Entry 7S64 (electron microscopy, 6.43 A resolution (low resolution: residue-level contacts below are approximate; hydrogen-bond / salt-bridge calls are withheld)); this record covers chains A and C of the 4 polymer chains in the assembly.

[Chain A (and C)]
Name: Alpha 2-macroglobulin
Organism: Xenopus laevis
Notes: chain C of this document is another copy of the same molecule, construct and numbering; everything in this record applies to it too
UniProt: A0A1L8FIE8 (A0A1L8FIE8_XENLA); residues 1-1441 here = UniProt positions 1-1441
Chain sequence (1441 residues; row label = number of the first residue in the row):
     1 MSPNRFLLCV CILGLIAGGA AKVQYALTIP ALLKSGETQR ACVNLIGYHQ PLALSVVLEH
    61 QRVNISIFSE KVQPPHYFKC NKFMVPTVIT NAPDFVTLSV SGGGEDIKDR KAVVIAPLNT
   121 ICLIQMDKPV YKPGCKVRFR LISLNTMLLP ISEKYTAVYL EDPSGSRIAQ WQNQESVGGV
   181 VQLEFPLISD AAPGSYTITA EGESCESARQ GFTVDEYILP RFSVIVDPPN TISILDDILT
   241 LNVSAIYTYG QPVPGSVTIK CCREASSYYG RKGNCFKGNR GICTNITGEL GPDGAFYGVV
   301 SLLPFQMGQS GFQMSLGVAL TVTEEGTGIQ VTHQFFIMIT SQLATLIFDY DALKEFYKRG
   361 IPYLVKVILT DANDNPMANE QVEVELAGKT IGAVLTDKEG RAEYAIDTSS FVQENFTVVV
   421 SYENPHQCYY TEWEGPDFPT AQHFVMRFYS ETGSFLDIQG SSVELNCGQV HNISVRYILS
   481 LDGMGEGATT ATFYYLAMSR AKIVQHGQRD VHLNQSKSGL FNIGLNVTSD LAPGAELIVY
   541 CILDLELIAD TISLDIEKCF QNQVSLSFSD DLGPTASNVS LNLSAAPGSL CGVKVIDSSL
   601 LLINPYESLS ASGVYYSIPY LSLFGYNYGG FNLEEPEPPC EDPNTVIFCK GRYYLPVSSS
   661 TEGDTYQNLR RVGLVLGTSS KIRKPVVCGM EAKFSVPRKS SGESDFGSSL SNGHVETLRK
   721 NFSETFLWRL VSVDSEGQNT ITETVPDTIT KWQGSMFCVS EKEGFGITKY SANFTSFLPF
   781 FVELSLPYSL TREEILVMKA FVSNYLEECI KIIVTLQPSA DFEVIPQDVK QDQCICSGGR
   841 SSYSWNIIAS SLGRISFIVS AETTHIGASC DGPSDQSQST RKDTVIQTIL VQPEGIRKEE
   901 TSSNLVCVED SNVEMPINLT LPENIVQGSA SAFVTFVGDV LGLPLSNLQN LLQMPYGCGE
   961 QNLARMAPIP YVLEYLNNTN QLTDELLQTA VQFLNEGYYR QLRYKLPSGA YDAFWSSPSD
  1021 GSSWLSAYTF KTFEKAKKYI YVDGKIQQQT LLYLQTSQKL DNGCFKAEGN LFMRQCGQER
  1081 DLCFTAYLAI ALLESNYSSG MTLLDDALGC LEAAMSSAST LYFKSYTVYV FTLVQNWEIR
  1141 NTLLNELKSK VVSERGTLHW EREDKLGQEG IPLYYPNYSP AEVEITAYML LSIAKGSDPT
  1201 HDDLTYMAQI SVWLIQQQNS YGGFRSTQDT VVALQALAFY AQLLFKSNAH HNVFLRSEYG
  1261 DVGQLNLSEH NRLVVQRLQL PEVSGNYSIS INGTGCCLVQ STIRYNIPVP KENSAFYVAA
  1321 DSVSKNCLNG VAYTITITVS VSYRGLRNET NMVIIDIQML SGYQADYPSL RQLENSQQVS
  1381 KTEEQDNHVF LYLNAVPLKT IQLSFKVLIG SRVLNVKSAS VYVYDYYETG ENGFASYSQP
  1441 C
Unresolved in the structure: 1-18, 694-720 (chain C: 1-21)
Disulfide bonds: Cys-42/Cys-80, Cys-262/Cys-283, Cys-467/Cys-559, Cys-591/Cys-758, Cys-640/Cys-688, Cys-809/Cys-836, Cys-834/Cys-870, Cys-907/Cys-1296, Cys-1064/Cys-1110, Cys-1327/Cys-1441

[Interface between chain A and chain C]
Contacting residue pairs - 49 pairs, chain A then chain C:
  Gly-270(A) with Tyr-430(C); Thr-431(C)
  Arg-271(A) with Ser-341(C); Tyr-430(C); Thr-431(C); Glu-432(C); Trp-433(C)
  Lys-272(A) with Ser-233(C); Ile-234(C); Leu-235(C); Thr-340(C); Ser-341(C); Gln-342(C); Leu-343(C); Tyr-429(C); Tyr-430(C)
  Gly-273(A) with Ser-341(C); Tyr-429(C); Tyr-430(C); Thr-431(C); Pro-436(C)
  Asn-274(A) with Tyr-429(C); Tyr-430(C); Thr-431(C); Asp-437(C); Phe-438(C)
  Cys-275(A) with Tyr-429(C); Tyr-430(C); Thr-431(C)
  Phe-276(A) with Pro-425(C); His-426(C); Gln-427(C); Tyr-429(C); Tyr-430(C)
  Lys-277(A) with Tyr-430(C)
  Gly-278(A) with Tyr-430(C)
  Ser-310(A) with Ser-310(C)
  Glu-423(A) with Lys-272(C)
  Asn-424(A) with Lys-272(C)
  Gln-427(A) with Arg-271(C); Lys-272(C)
  Cys-428(A) with Cys-275(C)
  Tyr-430(A) with Arg-271(C); Lys-272(C); Gly-273(C); Asn-274(C); Cys-275(C)
  Asp-437(A) with Lys-272(C)
  Phe-438(A) with Lys-272(C)
Other interface residues (no listed pair), chain A (21 interface residues in all): Tyr-269, Gly-308, Pro-425, Tyr-429
Other interface residues (no listed pair), chain C (29 interface residues in all): Gly-270, Phe-276, Lys-277, Phe-312, Cys-428

[In short]
21 residues of chain A face 29 of chain C across their interface.
Both chains are Alpha 2-macroglobulin (Xenopus laevis). Entry 7S64 (Intermediate-form oocyte/egg
Alpha-2-Macroglobulin (A2Moo) tetramer) was determined by electron microscopy together with 7S62 and 7S63 from
the same study.
